PDB entry 4GE0 | X-ray diffraction, 1.45 A resolution | chains A and B

Chain A (and B):
Molecule: Uncharacterized protein C22E12.03c
From: Schizosaccharomyces pombe
Notes: chain B of this document is another copy of the same molecule, construct and numbering; everything in this record applies to it too
Reference sequence: Q10356 (YDB3_SCHPO); numbering as in UniProt (aligned over 1-191)
Chain sequence (194 residues; numbered -2 to 191; the number before each row is that of its first residue; numbers below 1 keep their minus sign (Gly-2 is residue -2)):
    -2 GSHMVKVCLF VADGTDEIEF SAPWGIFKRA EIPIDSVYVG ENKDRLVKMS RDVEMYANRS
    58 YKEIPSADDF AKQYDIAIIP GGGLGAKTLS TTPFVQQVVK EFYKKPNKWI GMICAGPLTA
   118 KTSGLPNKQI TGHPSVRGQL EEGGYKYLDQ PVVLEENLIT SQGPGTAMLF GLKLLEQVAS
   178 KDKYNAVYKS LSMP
Not modelled in the structure: -2 to 1
Differences from the reference sequence: expression tag (-2 to 0); engineered mutation Pro114 (Thr in Q10356)
Modified / non-standard residues: Cys111 (3-sulfinoalanine; CSD)
Swiss-Prot annotation at these positions:
  - active site: Glu16, Cys111, His130
  - mutagenesis: Glu16 (E16A: Nearly completely abolishes enzymatic activity), Cys111 (C111A: Nearly completely abolishes enzymatic activity), His130 (H130A: Leads to 5- to 6-fold reduction in catalytic efficiency)
Reported in the primary citation:
  - conformationally variable residues: Cys111
  - post-translational modification sites: Cys111

Chain A / chain B interface:
Pairs across the interface - 60 pairs, chain A then chain B:
  Asp13(A) with Arg26(B), salt bridge
  Glu14(A) with Ser18(B); Trp21(B)
  Ile15(A) with Ser18(B); Ala19(B), hydrophobic; Met165(B), hydrophobic
  Phe17(A) with Val50(B), hydrophobic
  Ser18(A) with Glu14(B); Ile15(B); Ser18(B), hydrogen bond
  Ala19(A) with Ile15(B), hydrophobic
  Trp21(A) with Glu14(B); Arg48(B), hydrogen bond (side chain-backbone); Val50(B)
  Lys25(A) with Arg48(B); Asp49(B), salt bridge
  Arg26(A) with Asp13(B), salt bridge; Arg48(B); Pro161(B)
  Leu43(A) with Tyr53(B), hydrophobic
  Arg48(A) with Trp21(B), hydrogen bond (backbone-side chain); Lys25(B); Arg26(B)
  Asp49(A) with Lys25(B), salt bridge
  Val50(A) with Phe17(B), hydrophobic; Trp21(B); Met52(B), hydrophobic
  Glu51(A) with Met52(B); Tyr53(B), hydrogen bond (backbone-backbone)
  Met52(A) with Val50(B), hydrophobic; Glu51(B); Met52(B), hydrophobic
  Tyr53(A) with Glu51(B), hydrogen bond (backbone-backbone); Tyr53(B), hydrogen bond
  His130(A) with Ser187(B), hydrogen bond (side chain-backbone)
  Pro131(A) with Ser189(B)
  Pro148(A) with Pro191(B), hydrophobic
  Gln159(A) with Ser189(B)
  Gly160(A) with Leu188(B)
  Pro161(A) with Arg26(B); Leu188(B)
  Gly162(A) with Leu188(B), hydrogen bond (backbone-backbone); Ser189(B); Met190(B); Pro191(B)
  Thr163(A) with Ser189(B)
  Met165(A) with Ile15(B), hydrophobic
  Leu166(A) with Pro191(B), hydrophobic
  Ser187(A) with His130(B), hydrogen bond (backbone-side chain)
  Leu188(A) with Gly160(B); Pro161(B); Gly162(B), hydrogen bond (backbone-backbone)
  Ser189(A) with Pro131(B); Gln159(B); Gly162(B); Thr163(B)
  Met190(A) with Gly162(B)
  Pro191(A) with Pro148(B), hydrophobic; Gly162(B); Leu166(B), hydrophobic
Interface residues without a listed pair, chain A (32 interface residues in all): Gly22
Interface residues without a listed pair, chain B (32 interface residues in all): Gly22, Leu43

Overview:
The chain A/chain B interface involves 32 residues from each chain; the contacts include 10 hydrogen bonds and
4 salt bridges. Polar contacts include Asp13(A)-Arg26(B), Lys25(A)-Asp49(B) and Ser18(A)-Ser18(B). Curated
annotation (UniProt) lists 3 active-site residues and 3 mutagenesis sites on chain A. From the paper: a
modification site at Cys111(A); conformational variability at Cys111(A).
Chain A and chain B are both Uncharacterized protein C22E12.03c (Schizosaccharomyces pombe); the structure,
Schizosaccharomyces pombe DJ-1 T114P mutant, was determined by X-ray diffraction, deposited together with 4QYT
and 4GE3.
